PDB entry 5N5Z | electron microscopy, 7.70 A resolution (low resolution: residue-level contacts below are approximate; hydrogen-bond / salt-bridge calls are withheld) | chains B and N of the 18 polymer chains in the assembly

== Chain B ==
Protein: DNA-directed RNA polymerase I subunit RPA135
From: Saccharomyces cerevisiae
Notes: EC 2.7.7.6
UniProtKB: P22138 (RPA2_YEAST); residues 1-1203 here = UniProt positions 1-1203
Amino-acid sequence (1203 residues; numbered 1 to 1203; the number before each row is that of its first residue):
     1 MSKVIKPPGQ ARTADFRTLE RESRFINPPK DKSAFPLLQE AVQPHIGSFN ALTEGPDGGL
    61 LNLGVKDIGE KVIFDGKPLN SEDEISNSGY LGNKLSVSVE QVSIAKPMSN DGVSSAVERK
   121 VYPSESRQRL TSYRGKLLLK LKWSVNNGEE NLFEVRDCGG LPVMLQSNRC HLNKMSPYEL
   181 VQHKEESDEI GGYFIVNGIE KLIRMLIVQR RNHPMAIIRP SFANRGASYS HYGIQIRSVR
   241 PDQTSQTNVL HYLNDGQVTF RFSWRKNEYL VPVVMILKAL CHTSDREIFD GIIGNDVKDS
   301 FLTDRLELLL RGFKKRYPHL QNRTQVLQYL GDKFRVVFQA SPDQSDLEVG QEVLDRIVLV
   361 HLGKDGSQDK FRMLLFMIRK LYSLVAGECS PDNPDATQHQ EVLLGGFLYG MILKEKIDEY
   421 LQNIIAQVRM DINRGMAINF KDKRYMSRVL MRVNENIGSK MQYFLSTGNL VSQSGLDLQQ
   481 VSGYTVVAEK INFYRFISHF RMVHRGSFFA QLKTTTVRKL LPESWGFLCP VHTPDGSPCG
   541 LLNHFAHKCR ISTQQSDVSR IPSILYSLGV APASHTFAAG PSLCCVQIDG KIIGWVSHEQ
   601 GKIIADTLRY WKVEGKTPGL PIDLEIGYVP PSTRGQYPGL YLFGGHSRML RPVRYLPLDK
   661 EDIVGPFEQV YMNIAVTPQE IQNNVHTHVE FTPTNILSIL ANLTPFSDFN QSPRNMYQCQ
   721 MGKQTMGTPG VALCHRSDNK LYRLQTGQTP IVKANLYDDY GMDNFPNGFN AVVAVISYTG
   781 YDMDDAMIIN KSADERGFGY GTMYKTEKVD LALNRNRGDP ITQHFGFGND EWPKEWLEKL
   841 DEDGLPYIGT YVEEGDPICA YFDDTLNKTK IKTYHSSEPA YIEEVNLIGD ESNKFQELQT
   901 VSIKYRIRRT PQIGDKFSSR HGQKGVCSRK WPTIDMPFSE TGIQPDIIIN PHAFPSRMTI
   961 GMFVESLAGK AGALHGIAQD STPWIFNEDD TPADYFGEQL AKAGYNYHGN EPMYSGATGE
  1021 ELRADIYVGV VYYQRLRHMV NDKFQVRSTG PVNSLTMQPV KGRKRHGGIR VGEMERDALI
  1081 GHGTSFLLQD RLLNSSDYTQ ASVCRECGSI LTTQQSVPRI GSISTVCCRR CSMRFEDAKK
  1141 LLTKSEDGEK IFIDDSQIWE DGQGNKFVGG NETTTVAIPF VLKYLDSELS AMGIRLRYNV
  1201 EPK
Unresolved in the structure: 1-13, 82-86, 1039-1042, 1142-1150
Metal / ion sites: Zn2+: Cys-1104, Cys-1107, Cys-1128, Cys-1131
Swiss-Prot annotation at these positions:
  - zinc finger: Cys-1104 to Cys-1131 (C4-type)
  - modified residue: Ser-2 (N-acetylserine), Ser-81 (Phosphoserine), Ser-1156 (Phosphoserine)
  - mutagenesis: Cys-1104 (C1104A: No effect; when associated with A-1107; A-1128 and A-1131), Cys-1107 (C1107A: Lethal. Abolishes recruitment of RPA1 to Pol I. No effect; when associated with A-1104; A-1128 and A-1131), Cys-1127 (C1127R: Responsible of suppression of RPA190-5 and RPA190-1 mutations), Cys-1128 (C1128A: No effect; when associated with A-1104; A-1107 and A-1131), Cys-1131 (C1131A: No effect; when associated with A-1104; A-1107 and A-1128)

== Chain N ==
Protein: DNA-directed RNA polymerase I subunit RPA34
From: Saccharomyces cerevisiae
UniProtKB: P47006 (RPA34_YEAST); numbering as in UniProt (aligned over 1-233)
Amino-acid sequence (233 residues; row label = number of the first residue in the row):
     1 MSKLSKDYVS DSDSDDEVIS NEFSIPDGFK KCKHLKNFPL NGDNKKKAKQ QQVWLIKFPS
    61 NVDISKLKSL PVDFESSTTM TIDKHDYKIM DDTDIESSLT QDNLSNMTLL VPSESKESLK
   121 IASTAKDNAP LQFDKVFSVS ETAKIPAIDY SKVRVPRKDV PKVEGLKLEH FATGYDAEDF
   181 HVAEEVKENK KEPKKRSHHD DEEESSEKKK KKKEKREKRE KKDKKDKKKK HRD
Unresolved in the structure: 1-23, 42-48, 73-77, 181-233
Swiss-Prot annotation at these positions:
  - modified residue (Phosphoserine): Ser-10, Ser-12, Ser-14, Ser-60

== Interface between chain B and chain N ==
Residue-residue contacts - 60 pairs, chain B then chain N:
  Tyr-566(B) / Lys-57(N)
  Tyr-566(B) / Ser-140(N)
  Ser-567(B) / Lys-57(N)
  Ser-567(B) / Ser-140(N)
  Leu-568(B) / Ser-140(N)
  Gly-569(B) / Ser-140(N)
  His-575(B) / Met-107(N)
  Thr-576(B) / Ile-95(N)
  Phe-577(B) / Asn-106(N)
  Gln-600(B) / Lys-88(N)
  Thr-607(B) / Ile-145(N)
  Tyr-610(B) / Ile-145(N)
  Leu-656(B) / Ile-148(N)
  Leu-656(B) / Val-153(N)
  Pro-657(B) / Ile-148(N)
  Pro-678(B) / Val-153(N)
  Pro-678(B) / Arg-154(N)
  Pro-678(B) / Val-155(N)
  Gln-679(B) / Arg-154(N)
  Gln-679(B) / Val-155(N)
  Gln-679(B) / Pro-156(N)
  Gln-679(B) / Arg-157(N)
  Ile-681(B) / Tyr-150(N)
  Ile-681(B) / Val-153(N)
  Ile-681(B) / Arg-154(N)
  Gln-682(B) / Tyr-150(N)
  Gln-682(B) / Arg-154(N)
  Asn-683(B) / Tyr-150(N)
  Asn-683(B) / Arg-154(N)
  Asn-684(B) / Tyr-150(N)
  His-686(B) / Ile-148(N)
  His-975(B) / Lys-167(N)
  His-975(B) / Glu-169(N)
  Trp-984(B) / Arg-157(N)
  Ile-985(B) / Arg-157(N)
  Ile-985(B) / Val-160(N)
  Phe-986(B) / Arg-157(N)
  Phe-986(B) / Val-160(N)
  Asn-987(B) / Arg-157(N)
  Asn-987(B) / Asp-159(N)
  Asp-989(B) / Asp-159(N)
  Asp-990(B) / Asp-159(N)
  Asp-990(B) / Val-160(N)
  Asp-990(B) / Lys-162(N)
  Tyr-995(B) / Pro-161(N)
  Tyr-995(B) / Lys-162(N)
  Tyr-995(B) / Val-163(N)
  Gln-999(B) / Leu-166(N)
  Ala-1001(B) / Leu-168(N)
  Lys-1002(B) / Leu-166(N)
  Lys-1002(B) / Lys-167(N)
  Lys-1002(B) / Leu-168(N)
  Lys-1002(B) / Glu-169(N)
  Ala-1003(B) / Lys-167(N)
  Ala-1003(B) / Leu-168(N)
  Ala-1003(B) / Glu-169(N)
  Ala-1003(B) / His-170(N)
  Gly-1004(B) / Leu-168(N)
  Gly-1004(B) / His-170(N)
  Tyr-1005(B) / His-170(N)
Other interface residues (no listed pair), chain B (44 interface residues in all): Asn-295, Ile-603, Asp-606, Trp-611, Arg-654, Asp-659, Glu-680, Val-685, Thr-687, Thr-941, Leu-974
Other interface residues (no listed pair), chain N (33 interface residues in all): Met-90, Asp-94, Ser-138, Glu-141, Ala-143, Pro-146, Lys-158, Gly-165, Phe-171

== In short ==
Chain B and chain N form an interface of 44 and 33 residues respectively. Cys-1104(B), Cys-1107(B),
Cys-1128(B) and Cys-1131(B) form the Zn2+ site. From UniProt: 5 mutagenesis sites on chain B.
Chain B is DNA-directed RNA polymerase I subunit RPA135 and chain N is DNA-directed RNA polymerase I subunit
RPA34, both from Saccharomyces cerevisiae; the structure, Cryo-EM structure of RNA polymerase I in complex
with Rrn3 and Core Factor (Orientation II), was determined by electron microscopy, deposited together with
5O7X, 5N5Y, 5N60 and 5N61.
